Entry 1AYM (X-ray diffraction, 2.15 A resolution); this record covers chains 1 and 3 of the 4 polymer chains in the assembly.

== Chain 1 ==
Name: Human rhinovirus 16 coat protein
Organism: Human rhinovirus sp
Notes: engineered mutation(s): N-TERMINAL MYRISTOYLATION ON VP4
UniProt: Q82122 (POLG_HRV16); residues 1-285 here correspond to UniProt positions 568-852 (UniProt number = residue number + 567)
Amino-acid sequence (285 residues; numbered 1 to 285; the number before each row is that of its first residue):
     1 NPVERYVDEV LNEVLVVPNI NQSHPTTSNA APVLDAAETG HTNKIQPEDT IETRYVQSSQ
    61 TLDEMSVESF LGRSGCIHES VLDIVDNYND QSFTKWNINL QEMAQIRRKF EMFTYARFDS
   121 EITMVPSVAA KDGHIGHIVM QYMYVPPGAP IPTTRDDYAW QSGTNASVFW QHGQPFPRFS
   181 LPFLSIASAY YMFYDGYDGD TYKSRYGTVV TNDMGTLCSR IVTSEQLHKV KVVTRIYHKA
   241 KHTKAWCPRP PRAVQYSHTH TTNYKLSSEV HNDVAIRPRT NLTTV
Bound ions: Zn2+ near His134 (its only coordinating residue here)

== Chain 3 ==
Name: Human rhinovirus 16 coat protein
Organism: Human rhinovirus sp
Notes: engineered mutation(s): N-TERMINAL MYRISTOYLATION ON VP4
UniProt: Q82122 (POLG_HRV16); residues 1-238 here correspond to UniProt positions 330-567 (UniProt number = residue number + 329)
Amino-acid sequence (238 residues; numbered 1 to 238; the number before each row is that of its first residue):
     1 GLPVYVTPGS GQFMTTDDMQ SPCALPWYHP TKEIFIPGEV KNLIEMCQVD TLIPINSTQS
    61 NIGNVSMYTV TLSPQTKLAE EIFAIKVDIA SHPLATTLIG EIASYFTHWT GSLRFSFMFC
   121 GTANTTLKVL LAYTPPGIGK PRSRKEAMLG THVVWDVGLQ STVSLVVPWI SASQYRFTTP
   181 DTYSSAGYIT CWYQTNFVVP PNTPNTAEML CFVSGCKDFC LRMARDTDLH KQTGPITQ

== Interface between chain 1 and chain 3 ==
Pairs across the interface - 180 pairs, chain 1 then chain 3:
  Leu15(1) with Asn42(3)
  Pro18(1) with Lys217(3)
  Asn19(1) with Lys217(3), hydrogen bond (backbone-side chain)
  Ile20(1) with Lys217(3); Asp218(3)
  Val33(1) with Thr162(3); Val163(3); Ser164(3), hydrogen bond (backbone-backbone)
  Leu34(1) with Gln160(3); Thr162(3); Val163(3), hydrophobic
  Asp35(1) with Gln160(3); Ser161(3); Thr162(3), hydrogen bond (backbone-backbone)
  Ala36(1) with Thr162(3)
  Ala37(1) with Met118(3), hydrophobic; Thr162(3), hydrogen bond (backbone-side chain); Phe212(3), hydrophobic
  Glu38(1) with Met118(3); Ser161(3), hydrogen bond
  Thr42(1) with Gln48(3); Val49(3); Asp50(3), hydrogen bond (side chain-backbone); Arg114(3); Ser214(3)
  Asn43(1) with Arg114(3), hydrogen bond (backbone-side chain); Ser164(3), hydrogen bond
  Lys44(1) with Gln48(3), hydrogen bond (side chain-backbone); Arg114(3)
  Ile45(1) with Arg114(3), hydrogen bond (backbone-side chain); Ser164(3)
  Gln46(1) with Arg114(3); Cys216(3); Lys217(3), hydrogen bond (side chain-backbone)
  Pro47(1) with Ser112(3); Val166(3), hydrophobic; Cys216(3)
  Glu48(1) with Lys217(3), salt bridge
  Thr50(1) with Val166(3)
  Ile51(1) with Thr151(3); Pro168(3), hydrophobic
  Gln60(1) with Thr110(3); Gln174(3), hydrogen bond; Tyr175(3); Cys220(3)
  Thr61(1) with Cys220(3), hydrogen bond (backbone-side chain)
  Leu62(1) with Asn42(3), hydrogen bond (backbone-side chain); Cys220(3), hydrophobic
  Glu64(1) with Phe106(3); Arg222(3); Met223(3), hydrogen bond (side chain-backbone); Ala224(3), hydrogen bond (side chain-backbone)
  Met65(1) with Asn42(3); Leu43(3), hydrogen bond (backbone-backbone); Ile44(3); Leu221(3), hydrogen bond (side chain-backbone)
  Ser66(1) with Lys41(3); Asn42(3)
  Val67(1) with Val40(3); Lys41(3), hydrogen bond (backbone-backbone)
  Phe70(1) with Leu43(3), hydrophobic; Tyr105(3), hydrophobic
  Arg73(1) with Thr15(3); Thr16(3); Ala224(3)
  Ser74(1) with Phe13(3); Thr15(3), hydrogen bond (backbone-backbone)
  Gln101(1) with Ile236(3)
  Glu102(1) with Gln232(3), hydrogen bond (backbone-side chain); Ile236(3)
  Met103(1) with Gln232(3)
  Ala104(1) with His230(3); Gln232(3), hydrogen bond (backbone-side chain); Ile236(3)
  Gln105(1) with Asp226(3)
  Arg107(1) with Ile236(3)
  Arg108(1) with Glu101(3), salt bridge; Tyr105(3), hydrogen bond; Thr227(3); His230(3)
  Lys109(1) with Tyr105(3)
  Met112(1) with Met46(3), hydrophobic; Ile102(3), hydrophobic
  Phe113(1) with Met46(3), hydrophobic
  Arg117(1) with Thr31(3), hydrogen bond (side chain-backbone); Lys32(3); Glu33(3), salt bridge
  Glu121(1) with Met19(3)
  Thr123(1) with Phe13(3)
  Val125(1) with Phe13(3), hydrophobic
  Ala166(1) with Ala24(3)
  Phe176(1) with Gly11(3); Phe13(3), hydrophobic
  Arg178(1) with Phe13(3); Asp17(3), salt bridge; Met19(3); Ser21(3)
  Phe179(1) with Ser21(3); Pro22(3); Ala24(3), hydrophobic
  Ser180(1) with Ser21(3), hydrogen bond; Pro22(3), hydrogen bond (backbone-backbone); Cys23(3); Ala24(3), hydrogen bond (backbone-backbone)
  Leu181(1) with Ala24(3), hydrophobic
  Pro182(1) with Cys23(3); Tyr28(3), hydrophobic
  Phe183(1) with Tyr28(3), hydrogen bond (backbone-side chain); Pro30(3)
  Leu184(1) with Leu25(3), hydrophobic; Tyr28(3)
  Ser185(1) with Thr31(3), hydrogen bond (backbone-side chain)
  Ile186(1) with Thr31(3)
  Ala187(1) with Thr31(3), hydrogen bond (backbone-side chain)
  Ser188(1) with Lys32(3), hydrogen bond (side chain-backbone); Ile34(3)
  Tyr237(1) with Phe13(3), hydrophobic
  Lys239(1) with Asp17(3), hydrogen bond (side chain-backbone)
  Lys244(1) with Glu33(3), salt bridge; Glu39(3)
  Ala245(1) with Glu39(3); Val40(3), hydrogen bond (backbone-backbone)
  Trp246(1) with Ile36(3), hydrogen bond (side chain-backbone); Pro37(3); Gly38(3); Glu39(3)
  Cys247(1) with Pro37(3), hydrogen bond (side chain-backbone); Gly38(3), hydrogen bond (backbone-backbone)
  Pro248(1) with Val40(3); Met46(3), hydrophobic
  Pro251(1) with Leu98(3); Glu101(3)
  Arg252(1) with His230(3)
  Val254(1) with His230(3), hydrogen bond (backbone-side chain)
  Gln255(1) with His230(3); Lys231(3); Gln232(3); Thr233(3), hydrogen bond
  Tyr256(1) with His230(3); Ile236(3), hydrophobic
  Ser257(1) with Ile236(3); Thr237(3)
  His258(1) with Ile236(3); Thr237(3), hydrogen bond (side chain-backbone); Gln238(3)
  Thr259(1) with Ile236(3); Thr237(3), hydrogen bond (backbone-backbone); Gln238(3)
  Val270(1) with Ile62(3)
  His271(1) with Gln59(3); Ile62(3)
  Ala275(1) with His92(3); Leu229(3)
  Ile276(1) with Ser57(3); Ile62(3), hydrophobic; Thr96(3)
  Arg277(1) with His92(3), hydrogen bond
  Pro278(1) with Ser57(3); Gln59(3); Ile62(3), hydrophobic
  Arg279(1) with Ile55(3), hydrogen bond (side chain-backbone); Ser57(3), hydrogen bond (backbone-backbone); Thr58(3); Ala84(3), hydrogen bond (side chain-backbone); Ile85(3)
  Asn281(1) with Thr58(3)
  Leu282(1) with Ile55(3); Asn56(3); Ile82(3); Phe83(3); Ala84(3), hydrogen bond (backbone-backbone)
  Thr283(1) with Glu81(3); Ile82(3); Phe83(3); Ala84(3)
  Val285(1) with Ala84(3); Ile85(3); Lys86(3); Lys140(3); Tyr188(3), hydrophobic
Other interface residues (no listed pair), chain 1 (92 interface residues in all): Val17, Asn21, Tyr115, Pro175, Ala189, Lys241, Arg249, Val274, Thr280, Thr284
Other interface residues (no listed pair), chain 3 (95 interface residues in all): Met14, Asp18, Cys47, Gly63, Met67, Val70, Pro93, Trp155, Phe219, Pro235

== Overview ==
The interface between chain 1 and chain 3 involves 92 residues on one side and 95 on the other; the contacts
include 45 hydrogen bonds and 5 salt bridges. Among the polar pairs are Glu48(1)-Lys217(3),
Arg108(1)-Glu101(3) and Arg117(1)-Glu33(3).
Here chain 1 is Human rhinovirus 16 coat protein and chain 3 is Human rhinovirus 16 coat protein, both from
Human rhinovirus sp. Entry 1AYM (Human rhinovirus 16 coat protein at high resolution) was determined by X-ray
diffraction.
